Entry 6JQL (electron microscopy, 2.90 A resolution); this record covers chains A and F of the 6 polymer chains in the assembly.

# Chain A (and F)
Name: Bifunctional protein PaaZ
From: Escherichia coli K-12
Notes: EC 3.3.2.12; chain F of this document is another copy of the same molecule, construct and numbering; everything in this record applies to it too
Reference sequence: P77455 (PAAZ_ECOLI); residue numbers follow UniProt; this construct covers 2-681
Sequence (688 residues; each row starts with the number of its first residue; numbers below 1 keep their minus sign (Met-6 is residue -6)):
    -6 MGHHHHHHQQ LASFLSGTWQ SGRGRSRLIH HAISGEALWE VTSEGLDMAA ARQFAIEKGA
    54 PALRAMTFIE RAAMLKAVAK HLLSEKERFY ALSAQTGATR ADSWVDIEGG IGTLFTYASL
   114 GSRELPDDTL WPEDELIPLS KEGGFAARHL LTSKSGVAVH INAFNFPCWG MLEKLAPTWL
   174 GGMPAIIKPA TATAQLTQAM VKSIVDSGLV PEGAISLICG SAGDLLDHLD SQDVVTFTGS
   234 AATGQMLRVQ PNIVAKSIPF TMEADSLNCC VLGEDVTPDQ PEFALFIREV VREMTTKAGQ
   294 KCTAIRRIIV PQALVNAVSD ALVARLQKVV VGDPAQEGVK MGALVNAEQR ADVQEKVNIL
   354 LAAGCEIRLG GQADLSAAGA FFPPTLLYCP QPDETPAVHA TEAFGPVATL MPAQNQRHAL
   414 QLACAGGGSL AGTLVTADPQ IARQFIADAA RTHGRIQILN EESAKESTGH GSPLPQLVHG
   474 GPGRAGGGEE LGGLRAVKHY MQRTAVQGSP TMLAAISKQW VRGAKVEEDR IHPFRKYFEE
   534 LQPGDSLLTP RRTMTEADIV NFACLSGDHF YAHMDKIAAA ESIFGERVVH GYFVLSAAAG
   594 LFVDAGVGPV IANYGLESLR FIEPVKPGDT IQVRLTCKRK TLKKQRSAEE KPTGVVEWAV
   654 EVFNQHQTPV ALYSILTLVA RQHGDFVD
Unresolved in the structure: -6 to 1, 680-681
Sequence notes: initiating methionine (-6); expression tag (-5 to 1)
What the authors report for this chain:
  - catalytic residues: Glu256, Cys295, Asp561, His566 (citing earlier work)
  - contacts within the chain: Glu256-His472 (hydrogen bond), Cys295-His472 (hydrogen bond), Asp561-His583 (hydrogen bond)
  - self-association interface (contacts with another copy of this molecule): Ile449 to Glu459
  - mutagenesis - K69A, R613A, K636A: decreased growth
  - mutagenesis - C295A: abolished growth in response to PA as the sole carbon source
  - mutagenesis - K69A: unchanged stability

# Interface between chain A and chain F
Pairs across the interface - 7 pairs, chain A then chain F:
  Arg523(A) with Ile524(F); Glu533(F), salt bridge
  Ile524(A) with Ile524(F), hydrophobic
  Pro543(A) with Ala598(F), hydrophobic; Gly599(F)
  Ala598(A) with Pro543(F), hydrophobic
  Gly599(A) with Pro543(F)
Other interface residues (no listed pair), chain A (6 interface residues in all): Glu533
Other interface residues (no listed pair), chain F (6 interface residues in all): Arg523

# Overview
The chain A/chain F interface involves 6 residues from each chain, with 1 salt bridge. The salt-bridged pair
is Arg523(A)-Glu533(F). The paper reports catalytic residues Glu256(A), Cys295(A) and Asp561(A) among others;
K69A, R613A and K636A of chain A reduce growth.
Chain A and chain F are both Bifunctional protein PaaZ (Escherichia coli K-12); the structure, Structure of
PaaZ, a bifunctional enzyme, was determined by electron microscopy, deposited together with 6JQM, 6JQN and
6JQO.
